Entry 9FYC (electron microscopy, 3.80 A resolution); this record covers chains A and B.

Chain A:
Name: CC-NBS-LRR resistance protein MLA13
Organism: Hordeum vulgare
Reference sequence: Q8GSK4 (Q8GSK4_HORVU); residues 1-959 here = UniProt positions 1-959
Chain sequence (959 residues; each row starts with the number of its first residue):
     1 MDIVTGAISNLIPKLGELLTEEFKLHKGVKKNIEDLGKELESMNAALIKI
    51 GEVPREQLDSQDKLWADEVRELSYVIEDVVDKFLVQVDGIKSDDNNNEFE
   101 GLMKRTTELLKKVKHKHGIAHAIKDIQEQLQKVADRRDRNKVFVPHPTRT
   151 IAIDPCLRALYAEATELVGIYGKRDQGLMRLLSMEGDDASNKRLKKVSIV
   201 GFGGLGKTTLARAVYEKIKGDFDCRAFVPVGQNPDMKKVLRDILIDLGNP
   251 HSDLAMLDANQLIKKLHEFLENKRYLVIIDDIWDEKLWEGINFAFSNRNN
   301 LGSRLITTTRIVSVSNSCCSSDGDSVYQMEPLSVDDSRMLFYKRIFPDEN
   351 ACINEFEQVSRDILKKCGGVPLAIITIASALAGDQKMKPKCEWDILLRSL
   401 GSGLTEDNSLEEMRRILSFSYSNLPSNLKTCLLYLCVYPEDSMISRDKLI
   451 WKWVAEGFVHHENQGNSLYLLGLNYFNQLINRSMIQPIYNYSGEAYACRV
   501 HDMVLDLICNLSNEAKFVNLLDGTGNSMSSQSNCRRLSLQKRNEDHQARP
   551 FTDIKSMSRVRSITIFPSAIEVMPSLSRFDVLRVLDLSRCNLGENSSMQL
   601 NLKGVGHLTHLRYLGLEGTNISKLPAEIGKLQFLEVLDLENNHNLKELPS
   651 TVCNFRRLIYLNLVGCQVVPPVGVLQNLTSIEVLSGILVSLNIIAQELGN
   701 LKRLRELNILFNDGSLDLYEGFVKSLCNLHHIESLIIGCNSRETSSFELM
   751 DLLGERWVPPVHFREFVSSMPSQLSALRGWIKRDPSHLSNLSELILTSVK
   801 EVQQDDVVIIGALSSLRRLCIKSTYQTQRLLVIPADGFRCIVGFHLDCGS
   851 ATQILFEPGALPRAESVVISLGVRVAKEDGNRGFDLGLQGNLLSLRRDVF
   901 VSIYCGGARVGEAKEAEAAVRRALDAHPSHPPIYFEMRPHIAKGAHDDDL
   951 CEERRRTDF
Disordered / not traced: 1, 132-142, 542-554, 957-959
Sequence notes: engineered mutation Glu-98 (Lys in Q8GSK4), Glu-100 (Lys in Q8GSK4)
What the authors report for this chain:
  - mutagenesis - K98E/K100E/D502V: increased signaling

Chain B:
Name: CSEP0372 putative effector protein
Organism: Blumeria graminis
Reference sequence: N1JFM8 (N1JFM8_BLUG1); residues 1-122 here = UniProt positions 1-122
Chain sequence (122 residues; each row starts with the number of its first residue):
     1 MKTFQFASIVAGLSFLKTTIAAGDGYITLGMGSIHKNDIYRVAEHMWTID
    51 AYSVPSNNHGSYPIFGEEINGSVTRIFPIVYNGDDWRSGDFYYSVESTED
   101 LSYIKLRYNGARYETCMVSSPE
Disordered / not traced: 1-24
What the authors report for this chain:
  - mutagenesis - Y52A/G60A: decreased signaling with CC-NBS-LRR resistance protein MLA13 (chain A)

Interface between chain A and chain B:
Contacting residue pairs - 29 pairs, chain A then chain B:
  Glu-440(A) / Arg-112(B)
  Met-443(A) / Gly-110(B)
  Asn-490(A) / Asn-58(B)  hydrogen bond
  Tyr-491(A) / His-59(B)
  Tyr-496(A) / Asn-58(B)
  Arg-499(A) / Ala-111(B)  hydrogen bond (side chain-backbone)
  Arg-589(A) / Met-31(B)  hydrogen bond
  Arg-589(A) / Tyr-92(B)
  Asn-641(A) / Asn-82(B)
  His-643(A) / Asp-84(B)  salt bridge
  Asn-740(A) / Arg-87(B)
  Arg-818(A) / Pro-55(B)
  Arg-818(A) / Ser-56(B)  hydrogen bond (side chain-backbone)
  Cys-820(A) / Pro-55(B)  hydrophobic
  Lys-822(A) / Tyr-52(B)
  His-845(A) / Tyr-52(B)  hydrogen bond (side chain-backbone)
  His-845(A) / Ser-61(B)
  Val-868(A) / Tyr-52(B)  hydrophobic
  Arg-897(A) / His-59(B)  hydrogen bond (side chain-backbone)
  Asp-898(A) / Tyr-52(B)  hydrogen bond
  Phe-900(A) / Ala-51(B)  hydrophobic
  Phe-900(A) / Tyr-52(B)  hydrophobic
  Tyr-934(A) / Phe-65(B)  hydrophobic
  Phe-935(A) / Phe-65(B)
  Glu-936(A) / Ala-51(B)
  Glu-936(A) / Phe-65(B)
  Glu-936(A) / Arg-75(B)
  Arg-938(A) / Asp-50(B)
  Arg-938(A) / Ala-51(B)  hydrogen bond (side chain-backbone)
Other interface residues (no listed pair), chain A (26 interface residues in all): Asp-441, Asn-620, Thr-797, Asp-847
Other interface residues (no listed pair), chain B (24 interface residues in all): Ser-53, Gly-60, Ile-64, Gly-66, Tyr-81, Tyr-108
From the paper, about this interface:
  - interface residues, chain B: Trp-47(B)

In short:
26 residues of chain A face 24 of chain B across their interface, with 8 hydrogen bonds and 1 salt bridge.
Polar contacts include His-643(A)/Asp-84(B), Asn-490(A)/Asn-58(B) and Arg-499(A)/Ala-111(B). The paper reports
that K98E/K100E/D502V of chain A increase signaling; the interface residue Trp-47(B).
Here chain A is CC-NBS-LRR resistance protein MLA13 (Hordeum vulgare) and chain B is CSEP0372 putative
effector protein (Blumeria graminis). Entry 9FYC (The barley MLA13-AVRA13 heterodimer) was determined by
electron microscopy.
